Entry 6A33 (X-ray diffraction, 2.10 A resolution); this record covers chains A and I.

[Chain A]
Protein: TNF receptor-associated factor 6
Organism: Homo sapiens
Notes: EC 2.3.2.27
UniProt: Q9Y4K3 (TRAF6_HUMAN); residue numbers follow UniProt; this construct covers 350-501
Sequence (161 residues; row label = number of the first residue in the row):
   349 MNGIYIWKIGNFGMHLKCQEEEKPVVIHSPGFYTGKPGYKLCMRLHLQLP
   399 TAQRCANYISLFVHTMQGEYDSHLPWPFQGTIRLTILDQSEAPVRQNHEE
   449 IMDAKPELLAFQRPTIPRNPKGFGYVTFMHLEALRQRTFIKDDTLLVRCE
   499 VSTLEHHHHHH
Disordered / not traced: 349, 502-509
Construct notes: expression tag (349, 502-509)
UniProt features mapped onto this chain:
  - cross-link: Lys-453 (Glycyl lysine isopeptide (Lys-Gly) (interchain with G-Cter in SUMO))
  - mutagenesis: Lys-453 (K453R: Loss of SUMO1-modification and c-myb-mediated transcriptional repressive activation)

[Chain I]
Protein: 15-mer peptide from TRAF-interacting protein with FHA domain-containing protein A
UniProt: Q96CG3 (TIFA_HUMAN); numbering as in UniProt (aligned over 170-184)
Sequence (15 residues; each row starts with the number of its first residue):
   170 SSQSSSPTEMDENES
Disordered / not traced: 170-173
UniProt features mapped onto this chain:
  - mutagenesis: Glu-178 (E178A: Loss of binding to TRAF6 and activation of NF-kappa-B and JNK pathways)

[Interface between chain A and chain I]
Residue-residue contacts (28; chain A residue first):
  His-376(A) with Glu-181(I), salt bridge
  Arg-392(A) with Met-179(I), hydrogen bond (side chain-backbone); Glu-181(I)
  Phe-410(A) with Thr-177(I); Met-179(I), hydrophobic
  His-412(A) with Glu-181(I), salt bridge
  Met-450(A) with Pro-176(I), hydrophobic
  Leu-456(A) with Glu-178(I)
  Leu-457(A) with Glu-178(I), hydrogen bond (backbone-side chain)
  Ala-458(A) with Glu-178(I), hydrogen bond (backbone-side chain)
  Arg-466(A) with Glu-181(I), salt bridge
  Pro-468(A) with Met-179(I); Asp-180(I); Glu-181(I), hydrogen bond (backbone-backbone)
  Lys-469(A) with Glu-178(I); Met-179(I); Asp-180(I), salt bridge
  Gly-470(A) with Thr-177(I); Glu-178(I); Met-179(I), hydrogen bond (backbone-backbone)
  Phe-471(A) with Pro-176(I), hydrophobic; Thr-177(I); Glu-178(I)
  Gly-472(A) with Pro-176(I); Thr-177(I), hydrogen bond (backbone-backbone)
  Tyr-473(A) with Ser-175(I); Pro-176(I)
  Val-474(A) with Thr-177(I)
Other interface residues (no listed pair), chain A (17 interface residues in all): Asn-467
Other interface residues (no listed pair), chain I (9 interface residues in all): Ser-174, Asn-182

[Summary]
Chain A and chain I form an interface of 17 and 9 residues respectively, with 6 hydrogen bonds and 4 salt
bridges. Polar contacts include His-376(A)/Glu-181(I), His-412(A)/Glu-181(I) and Arg-466(A)/Glu-181(I). From
UniProt: one mutagenesis site on chain A; one mutagenesis site on chain I.
Here chain A is TNF receptor-associated factor 6 (Homo sapiens) and chain I is a 15-mer peptide from
TRAF-interacting protein with FHA domain-containing protein A. Entry 6A33 (Binding and Enhanced Binding
between Key Immunity Proteins TRAF6 and TIFA) was determined by X-ray diffraction together with 5ZUJ from the
same study.
